PDB entry 4JGN | X-ray diffraction, 1.86 A resolution | chains A and E

# Chain A
Name: RNA silencing suppressor p19
Source organism: Tomato bushy stunt virus
UniProtKB: P69517 (P19_TBSVK); residues 5-127 here correspond to UniProt positions 27-149 (UniProt number = residue number + 22)
Chain sequence (127 residues; numbered 1 to 127; the number before each row is that of its first residue):
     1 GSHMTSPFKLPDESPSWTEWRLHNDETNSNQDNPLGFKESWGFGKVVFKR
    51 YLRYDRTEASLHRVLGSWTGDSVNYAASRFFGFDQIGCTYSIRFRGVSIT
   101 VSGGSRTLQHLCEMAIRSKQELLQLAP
Disordered / not traced: 1-2
Construct notes: expression tag (1-4)

# Chain E
Molecule: 20-nt RNA strand
Sequence (20 nucleotides; each row starts with the number of its first residue):
   502 UUGCUGCUGCUGCUGCUGCU

# How chain A and chain E interact
Residue-residue contacts (30; chain A residue first):
  Ser14(A) with U503(E), sugar contact; G504(E), sugar contact
  Pro15(A) with U503(E), hydrogen bond to the sugar
  Trp17(A) with U503(E), base contact
  Trp20(A) with U502(E), hydrogen bond to the sugar; U503(E), sugar contact
  Asn24(A) with U502(E), base contact
  Asn30(A) with U502(E), base contact
  Gln31(A) with U502(E), hydrogen bond to the base
  Pro34(A) with U502(E), sugar contact; U503(E), phosphate contact
  Leu35(A) with U503(E), hydrogen bond to the phosphate
  Lys38(A) with U502(E), sugar contact; U503(E), salt bridge to the phosphate; G504(E), phosphate contact
  Tyr51(A) with U503(E), hydrogen bond to the phosphate; G504(E), phosphate contact
  Gln85(A) with U515(E), hydrogen bond to the sugar; G516(E), hydrogen bond to the phosphate
  Ile86(A) with U515(E), sugar contact
  Gly87(A) with C514(E), sugar contact; U515(E), hydrogen bond to the sugar
  Arg93(A) with U502(E), salt bridge to the phosphate
  Arg95(A) with U502(E), phosphate contact
  Gly96(A) with U502(E), hydrogen bond to the phosphate
  Ser102(A) with G513(E), hydrogen bond to the sugar; C514(E), hydrogen bond to the sugar
  Gly103(A) with C514(E), hydrogen bond to the sugar; U515(E), sugar contact
  Gly104(A) with U515(E), sugar contact
Also at the interface, not in a pair above, chain A (25 interface residues in all): Ser16, His23, Gly36, Cys88, Phe94

# Overview
25 residues of chain A face 7 of chain E across their interface; the contacts include 12 hydrogen bonds and 2
salt bridges. Polar contacts include Gln31(A)-U502(E), Pro15(A)-U503(E) and Trp20(A)-U502(E).
Here chain A is RNA silencing suppressor p19 (Tomato bushy stunt virus) and chain E is a 20-nt RNA strand.
Entry 4JGN (Crystal structure of RNA silencing suppressor p19 with 1nt-5'-overhanging double-helical RNA 20mer
pUUG(CUG)5CU) was determined by X-ray diffraction.
